7AQZ - chains B and C of the 4 polymer chains in the assembly; structure by X-ray diffraction, 1.30 A resolution.

# Chain B
Name: Variant surface glycoprotein MITAT 1.2
From: Trypanosoma brucei brucei
UniProt: P26332 (VSM2_TRYBB); residues 27-390 here = UniProt positions 27-390
Amino-acid sequence (364 residues; row label = number of the first residue in the row):
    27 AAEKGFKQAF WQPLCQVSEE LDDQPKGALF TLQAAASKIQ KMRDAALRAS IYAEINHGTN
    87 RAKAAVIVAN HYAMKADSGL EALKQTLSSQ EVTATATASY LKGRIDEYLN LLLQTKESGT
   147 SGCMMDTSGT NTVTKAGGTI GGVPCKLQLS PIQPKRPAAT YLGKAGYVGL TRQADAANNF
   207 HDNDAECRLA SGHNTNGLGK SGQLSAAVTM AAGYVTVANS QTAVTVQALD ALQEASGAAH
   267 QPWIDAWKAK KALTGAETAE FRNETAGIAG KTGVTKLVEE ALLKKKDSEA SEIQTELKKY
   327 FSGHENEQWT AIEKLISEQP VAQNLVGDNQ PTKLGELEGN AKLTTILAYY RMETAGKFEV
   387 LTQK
Not modelled in the structure: 262-263, 390
Curated features (UniProtKB/Swiss-Prot):
  - glycosylation: N289 (N-linked (GlcNAc...) asparagine)
Cystine bridges: C41-C171, C149-C213
Covalent attachments: glycan linked to N289

# Chain C
Name: Nanobody VSG2(NB14)
From: Lama glama
Notes: antibody fragment or engineered binder
Amino-acid sequence (130 residues; row label = number of the first residue in the row):
     1 QVQLQESGGG LVQAGGSLRL SCEASGLTFS NYAMAWFRQA PEKEREFVAG ISWTGSRTYY
    61 ADSVRGRFTT SRDGHKNTVY LQMNDLKPED TAVYLCAADL LGSGKDGTSV YEYWGQGTQV
   121 TVSSHHHHHH
Not modelled in the structure: 41-42, 127-130
Cystine bridges: C22-C96
Metal / ion sites: Na+: D99, V110, E112

# How chain B and chain C interact
Contacting residue pairs (28):
  M100(B) - L101(C)  hydrophobic
  K101(B) - L100(C)
  S104(B) - N31(C)  hydrogen bond (backbone-side chain)
  S104(B) - L101(C)
  E107(B) - S30(C)
  E107(B) - N31(C)
  A108(B) - T28(C)
  Q111(B) - T28(C)
  Q111(B) - S30(C)  hydrogen bond
  T112(B) - L27(C)
  T112(B) - T28(C)  hydrogen bond
  Q116(B) - G26(C)
  T280(B) - G26(C)
  T284(B) - V2(C)
  T284(B) - Y113(C)
  A285(B) - Y32(C)
  A285(B) - E112(C)
  A285(B) - Y113(C)  hydrogen bond (backbone-side chain)
  E286(B) - N31(C)  hydrogen bond
  E286(B) - Y32(C)  hydrogen bond
  E286(B) - L100(C)
  A295(B) - T108(C)
  G296(B) - T108(C)
  T298(B) - L100(C)
  T301(B) - T108(C)  hydrogen bond
  E305(B) - K105(C)  salt bridge
  K312(B) - R57(C)
  K312(B) - K105(C)  hydrogen bond (backbone-side chain)
Also at the interface, not in a pair above, chain B (21 interface residues in all): A292, D313, A316
Also at the interface, not in a pair above, chain C (16 interface residues in all): Q1, V110
Interface features reported in the paper:
  - epitope / paratope residues, chain B: Q111(B), T112(B), T301(B), D313(B)

# Overview
Chain B and chain C form an interface of 21 and 16 residues respectively, with 8 hydrogen bonds and 1 salt
bridge. Among the polar pairs are E305(B)-K105(C), S104(B)-N31(C) and Q111(B)-S30(C). D99(C), V110(C) and
E112(C) coordinate Na+. From the paper: epitope/paratope residues Q111(B), T112(B) and T301(B) among others.
Here chain B is Variant surface glycoprotein MITAT 1.2 (Trypanosoma brucei brucei) and chain C is Nanobody
VSG2(NB14) (Lama glama). Entry 7AQZ (Co-Crystal Structure of Variant Surface Glycoprotein VSG2 in complex with
Nanobody VSG2(NB14)) was determined by X-ray diffraction (same publication as 7AQX, 7AQY and 7AR0).
